Entry 8ETT (electron microscopy, 6.68 A resolution (low resolution: residue-level contacts below are approximate; hydrogen-bond / salt-bridge calls are withheld)); this record covers chains F and I of the 8 polymer chains in the assembly.

Chain F:
Name: Histone H4
Organism: Xenopus laevis
Reference sequence: P62799 (H4_XENLA); numbering as in UniProt (aligned over 1-103)
Chain sequence (103 residues; each row starts with the number of its first residue):
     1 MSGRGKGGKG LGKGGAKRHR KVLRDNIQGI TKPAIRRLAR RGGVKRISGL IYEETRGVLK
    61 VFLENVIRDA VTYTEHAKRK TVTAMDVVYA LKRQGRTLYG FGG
Disordered / not traced: 1-24
UniProt features mapped onto this chain:
  - DNA-binding region: Lys17 to Lys21
  - modified residue: Ser2 (N-acetylserine), Arg4 (Asymmetric dimethylarginine), Lys6 (N6-(2-hydroxyisobutyryl)lysine), Lys9 (N6-(2-hydroxyisobutyryl)lysine), Lys13 (N6-(2-hydroxyisobutyryl)lysine), Lys17 (N6-(2-hydroxyisobutyryl)lysine), Lys21 (N6,N6,N6-trimethyllysine), Lys32 (N6-(2-hydroxyisobutyryl)lysine), Lys45 (N6-(2-hydroxyisobutyryl)lysine), Ser48 (Phosphoserine), Tyr52 (Phosphotyrosine), Lys60 (N6-(2-hydroxyisobutyryl)lysine), Lys78 (N6-(2-hydroxyisobutyryl)lysine), Lys80 (N6-(2-hydroxyisobutyryl)lysine), Tyr89 (Phosphotyrosine), Lys92 (N6-(2-hydroxyisobutyryl)lysine)
  - cross-link (Glycyl lysine isopeptide (Lys-Gly)): Lys32 (interchain with G-Cter in UFM1), Lys92 (interchain with G-Cter in ubiquitin)

Chain I:
Molecule: 227-nt DNA strand
Sequence (227 nucleotides; row label = number of the first residue in the row; numbers below 1 keep their minus sign (DC-73 is residue -73)):
   -73 CTGGAGAATC CCGGTGCCGA GGCCGCTCAA TTGGTCGTAG ACAGCTCTAG CACCGCTTAA
   -13 ACGCACGTAC GCGCTGTCCC CCGCGTTTTA ACCGCCAAGG GGATTACTCC CTAGTCTCCA
    47 GGCACGTGTC AGATATATAC ATCCTGTGCA TGTATTGAAC AGCGACCTTG CCGGTGCCAG
   107 TCGGATAGTG TTCCGAGCTC CCACTCTAGA GGATCCCCGG GTACCGA
Disordered / not traced: -73, 38-153

Chain F / chain I interface:
Contacting residue pairs - 13 pairs, chain F then chain I:
  Arg36(F) with DC7(I); DC8(I)
  Arg46(F) with DC7(I); DC8(I)
  Ile47(F) with DC7(I); DC8(I)
  Ser48(F) with DC7(I)
  Gly49(F) with DC7(I)
  Arg79(F) with DG27(I); DG28(I)
  Lys80(F) with DG27(I); DG28(I)
  Thr81(F) with DG28(I)
Also at the interface, not in a pair above, chain I (5 interface residues in all): DA29

Summary:
Chain F and chain I form an interface of 8 and 5 residues respectively. Curated annotation (UniProt) lists a
DNA-binding region on chain F.
Here chain F is Histone H4 (Xenopus laevis) and chain I is a 227-nt DNA strand. Entry 8ETT (Class1 of the
INO80-Hexasome complex) was determined by electron microscopy together with 8ETS, 8ETU, 8ETV, 8ETW, 8EU9,
8EUE, 8EUF and 8EUJ from the same study.
